3F0M - chain A; structure by X-ray diffraction, 1.50 A resolution.

# Chain A
Protein: Phycocyanobilin:ferredoxin oxidoreductase
From: Synechocystis sp
Notes: EC 1.3.7.5
UniProt: Q55891 (PCYA_SYNY3); residues 1-248 here = UniProt positions 1-248
Sequence (248 residues; numbered 1 to 248; the number before each row is that of its first residue):
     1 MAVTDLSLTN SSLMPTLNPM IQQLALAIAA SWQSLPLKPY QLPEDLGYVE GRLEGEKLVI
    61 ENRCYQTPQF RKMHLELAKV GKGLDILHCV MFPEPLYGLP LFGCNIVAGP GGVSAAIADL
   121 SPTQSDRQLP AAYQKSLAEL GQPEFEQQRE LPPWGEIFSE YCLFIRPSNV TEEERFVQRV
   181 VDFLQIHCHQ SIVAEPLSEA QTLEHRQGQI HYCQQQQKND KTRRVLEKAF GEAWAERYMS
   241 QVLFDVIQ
Disordered / not traced: 1-5
Construct notes: engineered mutation Asn105 (Asp in Q55891)
Ligand contacts: biliverdine ix alpha (BLA): Glu76, Leu84, Ile86, His88, Cys89, Val90, Gly103, Cys104, Asn105, Val107, Ser114, Ala115, Ile117, Arg149, Leu151, Pro152, Trp154, Phe158, Phe164, Tyr212, Gln216, Asn219, Lys221, Thr222, Val225, Leu226, Leu243, Phe244
From the paper describing this entry:
  - conformationally variable residues: Asn219, Thr222
  - catalytic residues: Glu76 (citing earlier work)
  - catalytic residues: His88 (proposed by the authors, not directly observed)
  - mutagenesis - D105N: decreased catalytic activity (citing earlier work)

# Summary
Chain A binds biliverdine ix alpha. From the paper: catalytic residues Glu76 and His88; D105N reduces
catalytic activity.
Chain A is Phycocyanobilin:ferredoxin oxidoreductase (Synechocystis sp); the structure, Crystal structure of
radical D105N Synechocystis sp. PcyA, was determined by X-ray diffraction (same publication as 3NB8, 3NB9 and
3F0L).
